8JQT - chains A and B of the 3 polymer chains in the assembly; structure by X-ray diffraction, 1.99 A resolution.

# Chain A
Name: MHC class I antigen alpha chain
Organism: Anas platyrhynchos
Reference sequence: Q6JWQ7 (Q6JWQ7_ANAPL); residues 1-271 here correspond to UniProt positions 26-296 (UniProt number = residue number + 25)
Sequence (271 residues; each row starts with the number of its first residue):
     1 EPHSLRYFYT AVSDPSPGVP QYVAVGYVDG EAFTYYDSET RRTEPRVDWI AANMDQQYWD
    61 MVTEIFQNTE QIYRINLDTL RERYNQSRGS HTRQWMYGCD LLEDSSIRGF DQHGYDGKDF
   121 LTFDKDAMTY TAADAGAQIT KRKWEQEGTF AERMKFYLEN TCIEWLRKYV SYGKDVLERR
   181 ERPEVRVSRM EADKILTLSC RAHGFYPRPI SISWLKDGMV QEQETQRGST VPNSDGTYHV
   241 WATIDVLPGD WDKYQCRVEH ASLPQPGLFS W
Cystine bridges: Cys99-Cys162, Cys200-Cys256

# Chain B
Name: Beta-2-microglobulin
Organism: Anas platyrhynchos
Reference sequence: Q14U75 (Q14U75_ANAPL); residues 1-101 here correspond to UniProt positions 19-119 (UniProt number = residue number + 18)
Sequence (103 residues; numbered -1 to 101; the number before each row is that of its first residue; numbers below 1 keep their minus sign (Glu-1 is residue -1)):
    -1 EFGQAKAAPK VQVYSRHPAT AGTENILNCY VEGFHPPKID IALLKNGEPM KDVKYNDMSF
    59 GDDWTFQRLV YAPFTPTKSD VYTCRVDHEA FTEPQSFRWE PDF
Unresolved in the structure: -1 to 1
Construct notes: expression tag (-1 to 0)
Cystine bridges: Cys27-Cys82

# Interface between chain A and chain B
Pairs across the interface - 70 pairs, chain A then chain B:
  Phe8(A) - Phe58(B)
  Tyr9(A) - Phe58(B)
  Thr10(A) - Phe58(B)
  Thr10(A) - Phe64(B)
  Val12(A) - Pro35(B)  hydrophobic
  Ser16(A) - Lys36(B)
  Gly18(A) - Met56(B)
  Gly18(A) - Arg66(B)  hydrogen bond (backbone-side chain)
  Val19(A) - Pro35(B)
  Val19(A) - Met56(B)  hydrophobic
  Tyr27(A) - Ser57(B)
  Tyr35(A) - Asp55(B)
  Arg46(A) - Asp55(B)  salt bridge
  Ser90(A) - Gln2(B)
  His91(A) - Gln2(B)
  Thr92(A) - Gln2(B)  hydrogen bond
  Thr92(A) - Pro35(B)
  Gln94(A) - His33(B)  hydrogen bond
  Gln94(A) - Phe58(B)
  Gln94(A) - Trp62(B)  hydrogen bond (side chain-backbone)
  Gln94(A) - Phe64(B)
  Trp95(A) - Phe58(B)
  Met96(A) - Phe58(B)  hydrophobic
  Gln112(A) - Asp60(B)
  Gln112(A) - Trp62(B)
  His113(A) - Trp62(B)
  Gly114(A) - Trp62(B)
  Asp116(A) - Gln2(B)  hydrogen bond (backbone-side chain)
  Asp116(A) - Ala3(B)  hydrogen bond (backbone-backbone)
  Asp116(A) - His33(B)
  Gly117(A) - Gln2(B)
  Gly117(A) - Ala3(B)
  Gly117(A) - His33(B)
  Gly117(A) - Trp62(B)
  Lys118(A) - Trp62(B)
  Asp119(A) - Trp62(B)  hydrogen bond
  Glu184(A) - His15(B)  salt bridge
  Glu184(A) - Pro16(B)
  Arg186(A) - Pro16(B)
  Arg186(A) - Ala17(B)  hydrogen bond (side chain-backbone)
  Arg186(A) - Asp100(B)  hydrogen bond (side chain-backbone)
  Arg186(A) - Phe101(B)  hydrogen bond (side chain-backbone)
  Ser188(A) - Asp100(B)
  Met190(A) - Glu98(B)
  Arg201(A) - Tyr12(B)
  Arg201(A) - Asp100(B)  salt bridge
  His203(A) - Ser13(B)  hydrogen bond (side chain-backbone)
  His203(A) - Arg14(B)  hydrogen bond (side chain-backbone)
  His203(A) - His15(B)
  His203(A) - Pro16(B)
  Gly204(A) - Arg14(B)
  Ser229(A) - Gln10(B)  hydrogen bond (backbone-side chain)
  Ser229(A) - Glu30(B)  hydrogen bond
  Val231(A) - Gln10(B)
  Val231(A) - Tyr12(B)
  Val231(A) - Tyr28(B)  hydrophobic
  Pro232(A) - Tyr12(B)  hydrogen bond (backbone-side chain)
  Pro232(A) - Tyr28(B)
  Pro232(A) - Leu67(B)
  Asn233(A) - Tyr12(B)
  Asn233(A) - Arg14(B)
  Asn233(A) - Asn26(B)  hydrogen bond
  Asn233(A) - Leu67(B)
  Ser234(A) - Leu67(B)
  Ser234(A) - Tyr69(B)
  Asp235(A) - Arg14(B)  salt bridge
  Thr237(A) - Arg14(B)
  His239(A) - Tyr12(B)
  His239(A) - Ser13(B)
  Trp241(A) - Gln10(B)  hydrogen bond
Also at the interface, not in a pair above, chain A (44 interface residues in all): Asp14, Pro17, Val25, Ala32, Gly228
Also at the interface, not in a pair above, chain B (35 interface residues in all): Val11, Thr18, Ile24, Pro34, Ile37, Asn54, Asp61

# Summary
44 residues of chain A face 35 of chain B across their interface, with 17 hydrogen bonds and 4 salt bridges.
Polar pairs include Arg46(A)-Asp55(B), Glu184(A)-His15(B) and Arg201(A)-Asp100(B).
Chain A is MHC class I antigen alpha chain and chain B is Beta-2-microglobulin, both from Anas platyrhynchos;
the structure, Crystal structure of U03-GPAKGIEYD, was determined by X-ray diffraction.
